PDB entry 7LNX | X-ray diffraction, 2.30 A resolution | chains A and B

== Chain A (and B) ==
Name: Isopentenyl phosphate kinase
Source organism: Candidatus Methanomethylophilus alvus
Notes: EC 2.7.4.26; chain B of this document is another copy of the same molecule, construct and numbering; everything in this record applies to it too
UniProt: A0A3G3II74 (A0A3G3II74_9EURY); residues 1-259 here = UniProt positions 1-259
Chain sequence (279 residues; numbered -19 to 259; the number before each row is that of its first residue; numbers below 1 keep their minus sign (Met-19 is residue -19)):
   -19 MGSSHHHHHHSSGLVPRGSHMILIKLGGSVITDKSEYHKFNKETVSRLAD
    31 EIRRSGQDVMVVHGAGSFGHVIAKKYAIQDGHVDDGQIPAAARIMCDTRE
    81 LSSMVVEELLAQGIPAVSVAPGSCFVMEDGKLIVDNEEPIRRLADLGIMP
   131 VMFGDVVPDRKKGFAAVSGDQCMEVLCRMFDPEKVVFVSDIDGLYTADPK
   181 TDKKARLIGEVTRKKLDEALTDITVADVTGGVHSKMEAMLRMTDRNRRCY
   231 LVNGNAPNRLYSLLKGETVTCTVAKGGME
Unresolved in the structure: -19 to 0, 194-216, 258-259 (chain B: -19 to -5, 195-210, 259)
Differences from the reference sequence: initiating methionine (-19); expression tag (-18 to 0); engineered mutation Ala146 (Ile in A0A3G3II74)
Ligand contacts:
  - ADP (adenosine-5'-diphosphate): Lys5, Gly7, Gly8, Ser9, Lys14, Val168, Ser169, Asp170, Ile171, Gly173, Leu174, Tyr175, Thr176, Ala177, Asp178, Pro179, Lys180
  - Y7D ((2Z)-3-methylhept-2-en-1-yl trihydrogen diphosphate): Lys5, Gly7, Gly8, Lys14, Gly44, Ala45, Gly46, Gly49, His50, Ala53, Gln59, Gly134, Asp135, Val136, Ala146, Val147, Ser148, Gly149
What the authors report for this chain:
  - catalytic residues: Lys14, His50 (citing earlier work)
  - mutagenesis - V136A: unchanged catalytic activity
  - specificity-determining residues: Ile74
  - catalytic residues: Thr209
  - mutagenesis - I74A (26-fold): decreased catalytic activity on DMAP, 2
  - mutagenesis - I74A: increased catalytic activity on 19, 21, 22, and 2427
  - mutagenesis - V208A (14-29-fold), T209S (5-10-fold): decreased catalytic activity on 1
  - mutagenesis - T209A (1200-2400-fold): decreased catalytic activity on IP

== Chain A / chain B interface ==
Pairs across the interface - 67 pairs, chain A then chain B:
  Ile68(A) with Leu126(B)
  Ala72(A) with Leu90(B); Pro95(B), hydrophobic; Ala96(B); Ile128(B), hydrophobic
  Arg73(A) with Glu87(B), salt bridge; Leu90(B)
  Met75(A) with Val97(B), hydrophobic; Ile128(B), hydrophobic
  Cys76(A) with Glu87(B); Leu90(B), hydrophobic
  Arg79(A) with Val97(B); Ser98(B), hydrogen bond (side chain-backbone)
  Glu80(A) with Ser83(B); Glu87(B)
  Ser83(A) with Glu80(B)
  Val86(A) with Cys76(B), hydrophobic
  Glu87(A) with Arg73(B), salt bridge; Cys76(B); Glu80(B)
  Leu90(A) with Ala72(B), hydrophobic; Arg73(B); Cys76(B), hydrophobic
  Pro95(A) with Ile68(B), hydrophobic; Ala72(B), hydrophobic
  Ala96(A) with Ala72(B)
  Val97(A) with Met75(B), hydrophobic; Arg79(B); Ser103(B)
  Ser98(A) with Arg79(B), hydrogen bond (backbone-side chain); Ser103(B), hydrogen bond (backbone-side chain)
  Val99(A) with Ser103(B)
  Gly102(A) with Leu123(B)
  Ser103(A) with Ser98(B), hydrogen bond (side chain-backbone); Val99(B)
  Cys104(A) with Cys104(B), hydrophobic; Pro119(B)
  Phe105(A) with Pro119(B)
  Val106(A) with Glu118(B); Arg122(B)
  Asp115(A) with Asn116(B); Glu118(B)
  Asn116(A) with Asp115(B)
  Glu118(A) with Val106(B); Arg140(B), salt bridge
  Pro119(A) with Cys104(B); Phe105(B); Val106(B), hydrophobic
  Arg122(A) with Val106(B); Pro138(B); Asp139(B); Arg140(B)
  Leu123(A) with Gly102(B); Pro138(B), hydrophobic
  Leu126(A) with His62(B); Ile68(B); Gly143(B); Phe144(B), hydrophobic
  Ile128(A) with Ile68(B), hydrophobic; Met75(B), hydrophobic
  Pro138(A) with Arg122(B); Leu123(B), hydrophobic
  Asp139(A) with Arg122(B), hydrogen bond (backbone-side chain)
  Arg140(A) with Glu118(B), salt bridge; Arg122(B)
  Gly143(A) with Leu126(B)
  Phe144(A) with Leu126(B), hydrophobic
Also at the interface, not in a pair above, chain A (38 interface residues in all): His62, Pro69, Ala71, Gly127
Also at the interface, not in a pair above, chain B (38 interface residues in all): Pro69, Ala71, Val86, Gly127

== Summary ==
Chain A and chain B each contribute 38 residues to their interface; the contacts include 5 hydrogen bonds and
4 salt bridges. Among the polar pairs are Arg73(A)-Glu87(B), Glu118(A)-Arg140(B) and Arg79(A)-Ser98(B). The
paper reports catalytic residues Lys14(A), His50(A) and Thr209(A); V208A and T209S of chain A reduce catalytic
activity on 1; 5 substitutions were tested in all.
Both chains are Isopentenyl phosphate kinase (Candidatus Methanomethylophilus alvus). Entry 7LNX (I146A mutant
of the isopentenyl phosphate kinase from Candidatus methanomethylophilus alvus) was determined by X-ray
diffraction together with 7LNV, 7LNT, 7LNU and 7N9D from the same study.
